3FT4 - chains A and B of the 3 polymer chains in the assembly; structure by X-ray diffraction, 1.90 A resolution.

# Chain A
Name: HLA class I histocompatibility antigen, A-2 alpha chain
Organism: Homo sapiens
UniProtKB: P01892 (1A02_HUMAN); residues 1-275 here correspond to UniProt positions 25-299 (UniProt number = residue number + 24)
Amino-acid sequence (275 residues; row label = number of the first residue in the row):
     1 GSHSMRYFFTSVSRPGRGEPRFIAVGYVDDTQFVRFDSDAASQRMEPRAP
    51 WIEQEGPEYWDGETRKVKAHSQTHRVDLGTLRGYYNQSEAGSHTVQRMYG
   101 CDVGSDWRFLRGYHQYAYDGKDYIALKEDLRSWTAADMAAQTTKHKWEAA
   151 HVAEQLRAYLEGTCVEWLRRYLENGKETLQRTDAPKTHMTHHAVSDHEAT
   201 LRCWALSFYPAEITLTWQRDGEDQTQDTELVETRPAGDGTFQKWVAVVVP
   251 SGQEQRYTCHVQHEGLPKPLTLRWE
Sequence notes: engineered mutation Val245 (Ala269 in P01892)
Disulfide bonds: Cys101-Cys164, Cys203-Cys259

# Chain B
Name: Beta-2-microglobulin
Organism: Homo sapiens
UniProtKB: P61769 (B2MG_HUMAN); residues 1-99 here correspond to UniProt positions 21-119 (UniProt number = residue number + 20)
Amino-acid sequence (100 residues; row label = number of the first residue in the row; numbering starts at 0):
     0 MIQRTPKIQVYSRHPAENGKSNFLNCYVSGFHPSDIEVDLLKNGERIEKV
    50 EHSDLSFSKDWSFYLLYYTEFTPTEKDEYACRVNHVTLSQPKIVKWDRDM
Sequence notes: expression tag (0)
Curated features (UniProtKB/Swiss-Prot):
  - modified residue: Gln2 (Pyrrolidone carboxylic acid)
  - glycosylation: Ile1 (N-linked (Glc) (glycation) isoleucine), Lys19 (N-linked (Glc) (glycation) lysine), Lys41 (N-linked (Glc) (glycation) lysine), Lys48 (N-linked (Glc) (glycation) lysine), Lys58 (N-linked (Glc) (glycation) lysine), Lys91 (N-linked (Glc) (glycation) lysine), Lys94 (N-linked (Glc) (glycation) lysine)
Disulfide bonds: Cys25-Cys80

# How chain A and chain B interact
Residue-residue contacts (55; chain A residue first):
  Phe8(A) - Ser55(B)
  Phe8(A) - Phe56(B)
  Phe9(A) - Phe56(B)
  Thr10(A) - Phe56(B)
  Thr10(A) - Phe62(B)
  Val12(A) - Ser33(B)
  Ile23(A) - Leu54(B)
  Val25(A) - Asp53(B)
  Val25(A) - Leu54(B)
  Val25(A) - Ser55(B)
  Tyr27(A) - Ser55(B)
  Tyr27(A) - Tyr63(B)  hydrogen bond
  Gln32(A) - Asp53(B)
  Arg35(A) - Asp53(B)  salt bridge
  Arg48(A) - Asp53(B)  salt bridge
  His93(A) - Met0(B)
  Gln96(A) - His31(B)  hydrogen bond
  Gln96(A) - Phe56(B)
  Gln96(A) - Trp60(B)  hydrogen bond (side chain-backbone)
  Gln96(A) - Phe62(B)
  Arg97(A) - Phe56(B)
  Met98(A) - Lys58(B)
  Gln115(A) - Lys58(B)
  Gln115(A) - Trp60(B)
  Tyr116(A) - Trp60(B)
  Ala117(A) - Trp60(B)  hydrophobic
  Asp119(A) - Met0(B)
  Asp119(A) - His31(B)
  Gly120(A) - Arg3(B)  hydrogen bond (backbone-side chain)
  Gly120(A) - His31(B)
  Gly120(A) - Trp60(B)
  Lys121(A) - Ile1(B)
  Asp122(A) - Trp60(B)  hydrogen bond
  His192(A) - Asp98(B)  salt bridge
  Arg202(A) - Asp98(B)  hydrogen bond (side chain-backbone)
  Trp204(A) - Asp98(B)
  Trp204(A) - Met99(B)
  Glu229(A) - Met99(B)
  Val231(A) - Gln8(B)
  Glu232(A) - Gln8(B)  hydrogen bond (backbone-side chain)
  Thr233(A) - Tyr26(B)
  Arg234(A) - Gln8(B)  hydrogen bond
  Arg234(A) - Tyr10(B)
  Arg234(A) - Met99(B)  hydrogen bond (side chain-backbone)
  Pro235(A) - Tyr10(B)  hydrogen bond (backbone-side chain)
  Pro235(A) - Asn24(B)
  Pro235(A) - Tyr26(B)
  Ala236(A) - Arg12(B)  hydrogen bond (backbone-side chain)
  Ala236(A) - Asn24(B)  hydrogen bond (backbone-side chain)
  Gly237(A) - Arg12(B)
  Gly237(A) - Leu65(B)
  Gln242(A) - Tyr10(B)
  Gln242(A) - Ser11(B)  hydrogen bond (side chain-backbone)
  Gln242(A) - Arg12(B)  hydrogen bond (side chain-backbone)
  Trp244(A) - Met99(B)  hydrogen bond (side chain-backbone)
Interface residues without a listed pair, chain A (39 interface residues in all): Gln87, Ser92, Thr94, Leu206, Asp238
Interface residues without a listed pair, chain B (25 interface residues in all): His13, Pro14, Asp59

# Summary
39 residues of chain A face 25 of chain B across their interface, with 15 hydrogen bonds and 3 salt bridges.
Among the polar pairs are Arg35(A)-Asp53(B), Arg48(A)-Asp53(B) and His192(A)-Asp98(B).
Here chain A is HLA class I histocompatibility antigen, A-2 alpha chain and chain B is Beta-2-microglobulin,
both from Homo sapiens. Entry 3FT4 (Crystal Structure of the minor histocompatibility peptide HA-1Arg in
complex with HLA-A2) was determined by X-ray diffraction (same publication as 3FT2 and 3FT3).
